3ARF - chains A and C of the 4 polymer chains in the assembly; structure by X-ray diffraction, 2.90 A resolution.

# Chain A
Protein: Antigen-presenting glycoprotein CD1d1
Source organism: Mus musculus
Notes: fragment: heavy chain
UniProt: P11609 (CD1D1_MOUSE); residues 1-279 here correspond to UniProt positions 19-297 (UniProt number = residue number + 18)
Amino-acid sequence (302 residues; numbered 1 to 302; the number before each row is that of its first residue):
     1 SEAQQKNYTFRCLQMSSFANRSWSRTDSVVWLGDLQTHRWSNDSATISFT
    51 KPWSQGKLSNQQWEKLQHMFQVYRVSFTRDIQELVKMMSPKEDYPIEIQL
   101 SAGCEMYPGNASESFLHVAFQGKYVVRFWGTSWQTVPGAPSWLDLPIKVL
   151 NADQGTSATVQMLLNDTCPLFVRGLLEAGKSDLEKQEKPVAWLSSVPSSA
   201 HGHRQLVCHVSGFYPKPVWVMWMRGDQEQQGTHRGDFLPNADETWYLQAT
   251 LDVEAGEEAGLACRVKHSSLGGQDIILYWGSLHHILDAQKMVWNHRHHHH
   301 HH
Disordered / not traced: 1-6, 108, 301-302
Construct notes: conflict His201 (Asp219 in P11609); expression tag (280-302)
Curated features (UniProtKB/Swiss-Prot):
  - binding site (a D-galactosylceramide): Asp80, Asp153 to Thr156
  - glycosylation (N-linked (GlcNAc...) asparagine): Asn7, Asn20, Asn42, Asn110, Asn165
Disulfides: Cys104-Cys168, Cys208-Cys263
Covalently attached groups: N-acetylglucosamine (NAG) linked to Asn20, Asn42, Asn165
Ligand contacts: DB3 ((11Z,14E)-N-[(2S,3S,4R)-1-(alpha-D-galactopyranosyloxy)-3,4-dihydroxyoctadecan-2-yl]icosa-11,14-dienamide): Phe10, Cys12, Gln14, Ser28, Val30, Ile47, Leu66, Met69, Phe70, Val72, Tyr73, Ser76, Phe77, Asp80, Ile81, Leu84, Val85, Leu100, Ala102, Leu116, Val118, Phe120, Trp133, Trp142, Leu143, Leu150, Asp153, Gly155, Thr156, Thr159, Val160, Leu163, Phe171

# Chain C
Protein: NKT Valpha14-Jalpha18
Source organism: Mus musculus
Amino-acid sequence (207 residues; numbered 1 to 210; 3 numbers in that range are skipped by the numbering (no residue carries them; nothing is unmodelled there); the number before each row is that of its first residue):
     1 TQVEQSPQSLVVRQGENSVLQCNYSVTPDNHLRWFKQDTGKGLVSLTVLV
    51 DQKDKTSNGR
    62 YSATLDKDAKHSTLHITATLLDDTATYICVVGDRGSALG
   103 RLHFGAGTQLIVIPDIQNPDPAVYQLRDSKSSDKSVCLFTDFDSQTNVSQ
   153 SKDSDVYITDKCVLDMRSMDFKSNSAVAWSNKSDFACANAFNNSIIPEDT
   203 FFPSPESS
Disordered / not traced: 185, 208-210
Disulfides: Cys22-Cys90, Cys139-Cys189
Ligand contacts: DB3 ((11Z,14E)-N-[(2S,3S,4R)-1-(alpha-D-galactopyranosyloxy)-3,4-dihydroxyoctadecan-2-yl]icosa-11,14-dienamide): Pro28, Asn30, Asp94, Arg95, Gly96
Reported in the primary citation:
  - binding site for DB3: Pro28, Asn30, Arg95, Gly96

# Chain A / chain C interface
Pairs across the interface (15):
  Val72(A) - Pro28(C)  hydrophobic
  Ser76(A) - Arg95(C)  hydrogen bond (backbone-side chain)
  Arg79(A) - Asp94(C)  salt bridge
  Arg79(A) - Arg95(C)
  Arg79(A) - Leu99(C)  hydrogen bond (side chain-backbone)
  Arg79(A) - Arg103(C)
  Asp80(A) - Arg95(C)  salt bridge
  Asp80(A) - Leu99(C)
  Glu83(A) - Leu99(C)
  Glu83(A) - Arg103(C)  salt bridge
  Leu84(A) - Leu99(C)  hydrophobic
  Val149(A) - Ser97(C)
  Val149(A) - Leu99(C)  hydrophobic
  Ala152(A) - Gly96(C)
  Asp153(A) - Gly96(C)
Also at the interface, not in a pair above, chain A (11 interface residues in all): Val75, Leu150
Also at the interface, not in a pair above, chain C (10 interface residues in all): Thr27, Ala98, Gly100
The authors on this interface:
  - residue pairs: Arg79(A)-Arg95(C), Arg103(C)-Arg79(A)
  - interface residues, chain A: Asp80(A), Glu83(A)
  - interface residues, chain C: Asp94(C)

# Summary
The interface between chain A and chain C involves 11 residues on one side and 10 on the other, with 2
hydrogen bonds and 3 salt bridges. Polar contacts include Arg79(A)-Asp94(C), Asp80(A)-Arg95(C) and
Glu83(A)-Arg103(C). The authors report contacts between Arg79(A) and Arg95(C) and Arg103(C) and Arg79(A). From
the paper: a binding site for DB3 at Pro28(C), Asn30(C) and Arg95(C) among others; interface residues
Asp80(A), Glu83(A) and Asp94(C).
Chain A is Antigen-presenting glycoprotein CD1d1 and chain C is NKT Valpha14-Jalpha18, both from Mus musculus;
the structure, Ternary crystal structure of the mouse NKT TCR-CD1d-C20:2, was determined by X-ray diffraction,
deposited together with 3ARB, 3ARD, 3ARE and 3ARG.
